9C8F - chains B and C of the 3 polymer chains in the assembly; structure by electron microscopy, 2.86 A resolution.

Chain B:
Molecule: VP2
From: Human enterovirus D68
UniProtKB: A0A6B7FIF3 (A0A6B7FIF3_HED68); residues 1-248 here correspond to UniProt positions 70-317 (UniProt number = residue number + 69)
Amino-acid sequence (248 residues; numbered 1 to 248; the number before each row is that of its first residue):
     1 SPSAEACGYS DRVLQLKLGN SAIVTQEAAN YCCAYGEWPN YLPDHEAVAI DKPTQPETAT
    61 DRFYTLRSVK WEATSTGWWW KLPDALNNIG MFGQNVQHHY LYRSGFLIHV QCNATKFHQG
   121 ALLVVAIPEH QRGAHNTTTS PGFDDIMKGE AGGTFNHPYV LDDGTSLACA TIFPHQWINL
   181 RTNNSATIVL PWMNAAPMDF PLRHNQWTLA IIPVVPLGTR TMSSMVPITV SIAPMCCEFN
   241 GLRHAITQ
Disordered / not traced: 1-15

Chain C:
Molecule: VP3
From: Human enterovirus D68
UniProtKB: A0A1L7H9D2 (A0A1L7H9D2_HED68); residues 1-247 here correspond to UniProt positions 318-564 (UniProt number = residue number + 317)
Amino-acid sequence (247 residues; each row starts with the number of its first residue):
     1 GVPTYLLPGS GQFLTTDDHS SAPVLPCFNP TPEMHIPGQV RNMLEVVQVE SMMEINNTES
    61 AVGMERLKVD ISALTDVDQL LFNIPLDIQL DGPLRNTLVG NISRYYTHWS GSLEMTFMFC
   121 GSFMATGKLI LCYTPPGGSC PTTRETAMLG THIVWDFGLQ SSITLIIPWI SGSHYRMFNN
   181 DAKSTNANVG YVTCFMQTNL IVPSESSDTC SLIGFIAAKD DFSLRLMRDS PDIGQIDHLH
   241 GAEAAYQ

Interface between chain B and chain C:
Pairs across the interface - 89 pairs, chain B then chain C:
  Tyr35(B) with Gly38(C)
  Glu37(B) with His35(C), salt bridge; Pro37(C); Gly38(C)
  His45(B) with Met34(C); His35(C)
  Lys116(B) with Ser122(C); Phe123(C), hydrogen bond (backbone-backbone)
  Phe117(B) with Ser122(C), hydrogen bond (backbone-side chain); Met124(C), hydrophobic; Glu205(C); Ser206(C)
  His118(B) with Gly121(C); Ser122(C)
  Gln119(B) with Cys120(C); Gly121(C); Ser207(C); Thr209(C); Cys210(C); Ser211(C), hydrogen bond (side chain-backbone)
  Gly120(B) with Cys120(C)
  Ala121(B) with Cys120(C), hydrophobic
  Leu123(B) with Met52(C), hydrophobic
  Thr138(B) with His240(C)
  Pro158(B) with Met64(C), hydrophobic
  Tyr159(B) with Glu54(C), hydrogen bond; Gly63(C); Met64(C); Arg66(C); Leu67(C), hydrophobic; Asn96(C), hydrogen bond
  Ser166(B) with Asn96(C)
  Leu167(B) with Met52(C); Met64(C), hydrophobic
  Ala168(B) with Ser51(C); Met52(C), hydrogen bond (backbone-backbone); Leu67(C), hydrophobic; Asn96(C)
  Cys169(B) with Asn96(C), hydrogen bond (side chain-backbone); Leu98(C), hydrophobic
  Thr171(B) with Glu50(C), hydrogen bond (side chain-backbone); Ser51(C); Met52(C)
  Ile172(B) with Val46(C), hydrophobic; Val49(C), hydrophobic; Leu98(C), hydrophobic
  His175(B) with Glu50(C), salt bridge
  Trp177(B) with Glu50(C), hydrogen bond; Met52(C), hydrophobic; Met118(C), hydrophobic; Ile213(C), hydrophobic; Phe215(C), hydrophobic
  Asn179(B) with Met118(C); Phe119(C), hydrogen bond (side chain-backbone); Cys120(C)
  Arg181(B) with Phe119(C); Gly121(C); Ser122(C), hydrogen bond (side chain-backbone); Phe123(C), hydrogen bond (side chain-backbone); Ala125(C), hydrogen bond (side chain-backbone); Phe157(C), hydrogen bond (side chain-backbone); Gly158(C), hydrogen bond (side chain-backbone); Ser161(C), hydrogen bond
  Thr182(B) with Ser161(C)
  Pro191(B) with Pro37(C), hydrophobic
  Met193(B) with Pro37(C)
  Asn194(B) with Met34(C); Ile36(C)
  Ala195(B) with Met34(C); Ile36(C), hydrophobic
  Ala196(B) with Met34(C)
  Pro197(B) with Met34(C)
  Val214(B) with Met64(C), hydrophobic; Lys68(C); Ile213(C), hydrophobic
  Val215(B) with Cys120(C), hydrophobic; Ser211(C); Ile213(C), hydrophobic
  Pro216(B) with Lys68(C)
  Gly218(B) with Ser207(C)
  Thr219(B) with Glu205(C); Ser207(C)
  Arg220(B) with Val202(C); Pro203(C), hydrogen bond (side chain-backbone); Ser204(C), hydrogen bond (side chain-backbone); Glu205(C), hydrogen bond (backbone-backbone); Ser206(C), hydrogen bond (side chain-backbone); Ser207(C); Asp208(C)
Interface residues without a listed pair, chain B (38 interface residues in all): Val48, Pro213
Interface residues without a listed pair, chain C (46 interface residues in all): Pro32, Thr97, Asn101, Leu159

Summary:
38 residues of chain B face 46 of chain C across their interface, with 20 hydrogen bonds and 2 salt bridges.
Polar contacts include Glu37(B)-His35(C), His175(B)-Glu50(C) and Phe117(B)-Ser122(C).
Here chain B is VP2 and chain C is VP3, both from Human enterovirus D68. Entry 9C8F (Cryo-EM Structure of
EV-D68 B3 A-Particle) was determined by electron microscopy (same publication as 9C3J, 9C4A, 9C8G, 9C8H and
9C8I).
